PDB entry 8ZDJ | electron microscopy, 3.74 A resolution | chains M and N of the 42 polymer chains in the assembly

# Chain M (and N)
Protein: Stopper Protein (gp10)
From: Mycolicibacterium smegmatis MC2 155
Notes: chain N of this document is another copy of the same molecule, construct and numbering; everything in this record applies to it too
Sequence (111 residues; each row starts with the number of its first residue):
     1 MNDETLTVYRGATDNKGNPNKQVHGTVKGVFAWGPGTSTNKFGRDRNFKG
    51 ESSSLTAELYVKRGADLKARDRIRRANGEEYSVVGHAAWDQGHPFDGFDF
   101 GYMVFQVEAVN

# How chain M and chain N interact
Residue-residue contacts (29; chain M residue first):
  Glu58(M) with Thr39(N), hydrogen bond; Lys41(N), salt bridge
  Arg70(M) with Glu51(N), hydrogen bond (side chain-backbone)
  Arg72(M) with Glu51(N), salt bridge
  Val84(M) with Phe42(N), hydrophobic; Ser53(N)
  Gly85(M) with Phe42(N)
  His86(M) with Trp33(N); Phe42(N); Leu55(N); Glu79(N), salt bridge; Tyr81(N), hydrogen bond
  Trp89(M) with Trp33(N); Gly34(N); Ser38(N); Thr39(N)
  Gln91(M) with Phe31(N), hydrogen bond (side chain-backbone); Trp33(N)
  Gly92(M) with Asn2(N)
  His93(M) with Asn2(N)
  Pro94(M) with Met1(N); Asn2(N), hydrogen bond (backbone-backbone); Val30(N), hydrophobic
  Phe95(M) with Met1(N), hydrophobic
  Gly97(M) with Asn2(N)
  Val104(M) with Thr39(N)
  Gln106(M) with Lys41(N); Phe42(N), hydrogen bond (side chain-backbone)
  Glu108(M) with Arg44(N), salt bridge
Interface residues without a listed pair, chain M (19 interface residues in all): Thr13, Ala57, Ala88
Interface residues without a listed pair, chain N (19 interface residues in all): Ala32, Gly36, Ser52

# Overview
Chain M and chain N each contribute 19 residues to their interface, with 6 hydrogen bonds and 4 salt bridges.
Among the polar pairs are Glu58(M)-Lys41(N), Arg72(M)-Glu51(N) and His86(M)-Glu79(N).
Chain M and chain N are both Stopper Protein (gp10) (Mycolicibacterium smegmatis MC2 155); the structure,
Cryo-EM structure of Mycobacteriophage Douge genome-packed connector (gp5, gp9, gp10, gp12 and gp13), was
determined by electron microscopy together with 8ZDK, 8ZDL, 8ZDO and 8ZDQ from the same study.
